Entry 3JAW (electron microscopy, 3.90 A resolution); this record covers chains A and D of the 4 polymer chains in the assembly.

# Chain A
Name: Tubulin alpha-1B chain
Organism: Sus scrofa
UniProtKB: Q2XVP4 (TBA1B_PIG); numbering as in UniProt (aligned over 1-451)
Amino-acid sequence (451 residues; each row starts with the number of its first residue):
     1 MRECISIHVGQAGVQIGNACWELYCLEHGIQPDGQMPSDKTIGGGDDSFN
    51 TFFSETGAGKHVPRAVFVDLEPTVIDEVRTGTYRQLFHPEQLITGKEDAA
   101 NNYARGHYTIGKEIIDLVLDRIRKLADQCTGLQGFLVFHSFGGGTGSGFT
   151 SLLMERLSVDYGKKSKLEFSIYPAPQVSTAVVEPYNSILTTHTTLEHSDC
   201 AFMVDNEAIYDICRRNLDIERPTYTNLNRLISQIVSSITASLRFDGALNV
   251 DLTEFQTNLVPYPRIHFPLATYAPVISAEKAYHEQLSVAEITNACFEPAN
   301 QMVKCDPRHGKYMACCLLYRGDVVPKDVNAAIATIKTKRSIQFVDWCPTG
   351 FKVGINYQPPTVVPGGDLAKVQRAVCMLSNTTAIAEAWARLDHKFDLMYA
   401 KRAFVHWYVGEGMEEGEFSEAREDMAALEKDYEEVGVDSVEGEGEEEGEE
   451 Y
Disordered / not traced: 38-46, 442-451
Metal / ion sites: Mg2+: E71 (together with GTP)
Ligand contacts: GTP (guanosine-5'-triphosphate): G10, Q11, A12, Q15, D69, E71, D98, A99, A100, N101, S140, G143, G144, T145, G146, I171, T179, E183, N206, Y224, L227, N228, I231
Reported in the primary citation:
  - catalytic residues: E254 (citing earlier work)

# Chain D
Name: Tubulin beta chain
Organism: Sus scrofa
UniProtKB: P02554 (TBB_PIG); the author numbering skips numbers that UniProt does not, so the offset changes along the chain: 1-44 = UniProt 1-44; 47-360 = UniProt 45-358; 369-455 = UniProt 359-445
Amino-acid sequence (445 residues; numbered 1 to 455; 10 numbers in that range are skipped by the numbering (no residue carries them; nothing is unmodelled there); the number before each row is that of its first residue):
     1 MREIVHIQAGQCGNQIGAKFWEVISDEHGIDPTGSYHGDSDLQL
    47 ERINVYYNEAAGNKYVPRAILVDLEPGTMDSVRSGPFGQIFRPDNFVFGQ
    97 SGAGNNWAKGHYTEGAELVDSVLDVVRKESESCDCLQGFQLTHSLGGGTG
   147 SGMGTLLISKIREEYPDRIMNTFSVVPSPKVSDTVVEPYNATLSVHQLVE
   197 NTDETYCIDNEALYDICFRTLKLTTPTYGDLNHLVSATMSGVTTCLRFPG
   247 QLNADLRKLAVNMVPFPRLHFFMPGFAPLTSRGSQQYRALTVPELTQQMF
   297 DAKNMMAACDPRHGRYLTVAAVFRGRMSMKEVDEQMLNVQNKNSSYFVEW
   347 IPNNVKTAVCDIPP
   369 RGLKMSATFIGNSTAIQELFKRISEQFTAMFRRKAFLHWYTGEGMDEMEF
   419 TEAESNMNDLVSEYQQYQDATADEQGEFEEEGEEDEA
Disordered / not traced: 440-455
Ligand contacts: GTP-gamma-S (GSP; 5'-guanosine-diphosphate-monothiophosphate): G10, Q11, C12, Q15, I16, D69, E71, A99, N101, S140, G143, G144, T145, G146, V171, D179, E183, N206, Y224, N228

# Interface between chain A and chain D
Contacting residue pairs (14; chain A residue first):
  T56(A) with Q282(D); Y283(D)
  K60(A) with Q282(D), hydrogen bond; Y283(D)
  R84(A) with Y283(D)
  Q85(A) with Q282(D); Y283(D), hydrogen bond (backbone-side chain)
  F87(A) with Y283(D), hydrogen bond (backbone-side chain)
  H88(A) with S280(D); Y283(D)
  P89(A) with Y283(D)
  E90(A) with K218(D), salt bridge; S280(D), hydrogen bond
  K124(A) with Q293(D)
Interface residues without a listed pair, chain A (12 interface residues in all): G57, V62, L86
Interface residues without a listed pair, chain D (7 interface residues in all): R284, A285

# In short
Chain A and chain D form an interface of 12 and 7 residues respectively, with 4 hydrogen bonds and 1 salt
bridge. Polar contacts include E90(A)-K218(D), K60(A)-Q282(D) and Q85(A)-Y283(D). Chain A binds GTP. Bound to
chain D: GTP-gamma-S. From the paper: the catalytic residue E254(A).
Here chain A is Tubulin alpha-1B chain and chain D is Tubulin beta chain, both from Sus scrofa. Entry 3JAW
(Atomic model of a microtubule seam based on a cryo-EM reconstruction of the EB3-bound microtubule (merged
...) was determined by electron microscopy, deposited together with 3JAK, 3JAL, 3JAR, 3JAS and 3JAT.
